Entry 6BUZ (electron microscopy, 3.92 A resolution); this record covers chains H and J of the 11 polymer chains in the assembly.

# Chain H
Name: Histone H2B
Source organism: Homo sapiens
UniProtKB: P06899 (H2B1J_HUMAN); numbering as in UniProt (aligned over 1-126)
Sequence (126 residues; row label = number of the first residue in the row):
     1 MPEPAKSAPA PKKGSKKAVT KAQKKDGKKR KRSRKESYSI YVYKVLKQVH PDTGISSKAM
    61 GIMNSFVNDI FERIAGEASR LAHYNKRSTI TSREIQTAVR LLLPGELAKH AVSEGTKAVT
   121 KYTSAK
Disordered / not traced: 1-31, 126
UniProt features mapped onto this chain:
  - modified residue: Pro2 (N-acetylproline), Glu3 (ADP-ribosyl glutamic acid), Lys6 (N6-(2-hydroxyisobutyryl)lysine), Ser7 (ADP-ribosylserine), Lys12 (N6-(beta-hydroxybutyryl)lysine), Lys13 (N6-(2-hydroxyisobutyryl)lysine), Ser15 (Phosphoserine), Lys16 (N6-acetyllysine), Lys17 (N6-(beta-hydroxybutyryl)lysine), Lys21 (N6-(2-hydroxyisobutyryl)lysine), Lys24 (N6-(2-hydroxyisobutyryl)lysine), Lys25 (N6-(2-hydroxyisobutyryl)lysine), Lys35 (N6-(2-hydroxyisobutyryl)lysine), Glu36 (PolyADP-ribosyl glutamic acid), Ser37 (Phosphoserine), Lys44 (N6-(2-hydroxyisobutyryl)lysine), Lys47 (N6-(2-hydroxyisobutyryl)lysine), Lys58 (N6,N6-dimethyllysine), Arg80 (Dimethylated arginine), Lys86 (N6,N6,N6-trimethyllysine) and 6 more in UniProt
  - glycosylation: Ser113 (O-linked (GlcNAc) serine)
  - cross-link (Glycyl lysine isopeptide (Lys-Gly)): Lys6 (interchain with G-Cter in SUMO2), Lys21 (interchain with G-Cter in SUMO2), Lys35 (interchain with G-Cter in ubiquitin), Lys121 (interchain with G-Cter in ubiquitin)

# Chain J
Molecule: 147-nt DNA strand
Sequence (147 nucleotides; row label = number of the first residue in the row; numbers below 1 keep their minus sign (DA-73 is residue -73)):
   -73 ATCGGATGTA TATATCTGAC ACGTGCCTGG AGACTAGGGA GTAATCCCCT TGGCGGTTAA
   -13 AACGCGGGGG ACAGCGCGTA CGTGCGTTTA AGCGGTGCTA GAGCTGTCTA CGACCAATTG
    47 AGCGGCCTCG GCACCGGGAT TCTCGAT
Disordered / not traced: -73, 73

# How chain H and chain J interact
Residue-residue contacts (13; chain H residue first):
  Arg34(H) - DC-47(J)  hydrogen bond to the base
  Arg34(H) - DT-46(J)  sugar contact
  Tyr43(H) - DA-53(J)  sugar contact
  Tyr43(H) - DC-52(J)  hydrogen bond to the phosphate
  Ile55(H) - DA-53(J)  phosphate contact
  Ser56(H) - DC-54(J)  phosphate contact
  Ser57(H) - DC-54(J)  hydrogen bond to the phosphate
  Arg87(H) - DA-34(J)  phosphate contact
  Arg87(H) - DG-33(J)  phosphate contact
  Ser88(H) - DG-35(J)  hydrogen bond to the phosphate
  Ser88(H) - DA-34(J)  hydrogen bond to the phosphate
  Thr89(H) - DG-35(J)  hydrogen bond to the phosphate
  Thr89(H) - DA-34(J)  hydrogen bond to the phosphate
Interface residues without a listed pair, chain H (10 interface residues in all): Gly54, Lys58

# In short
Chain H and chain J form an interface of 10 and 8 residues respectively, with 7 hydrogen bonds. Polar pairs
include Arg34(H)-DC-47(J), Tyr43(H)-DC-52(J) and Ser57(H)-DC-54(J).
Here chain H is Histone H2B (Homo sapiens) and chain J is a 147-nt DNA strand. Entry 6BUZ (Cryo-EM structure
of CENP-A nucleosome in complex with kinetochore protein CENP-N) was determined by electron microscopy.
